Entry 6P4U (X-ray diffraction, 2.10 A resolution); this record covers chain A.

Chain A:
Protein: Txo1
From: Eleftheria terrae
Notes: fragment: Condensation and Adenylation domain, residues 2140-3009
UniProtKB: A0A0B5GUD2 (A0A0B5GUD2_9BURK); residue numbers follow UniProt; this construct covers 2140-3009
Chain sequence (873 residues; numbered 2137 to 3009; the number before each row is that of its first residue):
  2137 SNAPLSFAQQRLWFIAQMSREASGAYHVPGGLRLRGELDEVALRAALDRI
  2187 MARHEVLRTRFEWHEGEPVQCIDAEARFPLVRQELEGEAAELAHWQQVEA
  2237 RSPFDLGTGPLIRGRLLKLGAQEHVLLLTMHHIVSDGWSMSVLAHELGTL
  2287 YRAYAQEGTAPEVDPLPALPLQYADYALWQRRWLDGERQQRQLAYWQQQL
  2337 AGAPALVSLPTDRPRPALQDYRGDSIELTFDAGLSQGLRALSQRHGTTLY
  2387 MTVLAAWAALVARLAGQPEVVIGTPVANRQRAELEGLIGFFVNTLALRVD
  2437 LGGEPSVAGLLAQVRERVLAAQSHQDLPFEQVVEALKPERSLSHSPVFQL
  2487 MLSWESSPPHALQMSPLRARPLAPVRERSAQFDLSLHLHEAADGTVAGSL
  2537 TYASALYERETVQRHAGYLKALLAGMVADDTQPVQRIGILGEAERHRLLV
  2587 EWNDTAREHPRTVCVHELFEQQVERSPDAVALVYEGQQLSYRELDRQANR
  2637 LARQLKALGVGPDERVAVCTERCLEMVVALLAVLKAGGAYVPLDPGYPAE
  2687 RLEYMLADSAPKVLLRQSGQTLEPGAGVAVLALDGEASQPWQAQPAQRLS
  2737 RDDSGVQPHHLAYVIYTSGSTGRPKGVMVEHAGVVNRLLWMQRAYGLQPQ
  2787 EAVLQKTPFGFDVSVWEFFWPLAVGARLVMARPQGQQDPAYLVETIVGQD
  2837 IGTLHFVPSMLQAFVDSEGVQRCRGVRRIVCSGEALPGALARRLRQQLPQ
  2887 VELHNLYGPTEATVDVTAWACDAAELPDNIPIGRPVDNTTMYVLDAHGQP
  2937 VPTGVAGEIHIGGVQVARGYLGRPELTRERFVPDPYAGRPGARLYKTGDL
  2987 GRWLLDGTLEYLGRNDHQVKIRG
Unresolved in the structure: 2137-2138, 2256-2257, 2293-2297, 2494-2507, 3003-3009
Construct notes: expression tag (2137-2139)
Bound ions: Mg2+: Gly2894, Val2900 (together with adenosine monophosphate)
Residues lining bound ligands: adenosine monophosphate (AMP): Asp2798, Ser2868, Gly2869, Glu2870, Ala2871, Asn2891, Leu2892, Tyr2893, Gly2894, Pro2895, Thr2896, Val2900, Ile2918, Asp2985, Tyr2997, Arg3000
Reported in the primary citation:
  - Mg2+ coordination: Gly2894, Val2900

In short:
Ligands of chain A: adenosine monophosphate. Gly2894 and Val2900 coordinate Mg2+. From the paper: Mg2+
coordination by Gly2894 and Val2900.
Chain A is Txo1 (Eleftheria terrae); the structure, The structure of condensation and adenylation domains of
teixobactin-producing nonribosomal peptide synthetase Txo1 serine module in ..., was determined by X-ray
diffraction (same publication as 6P3I, 6OYF, 6OZV and 6P1J).
